PDB entry 7YZQ | X-ray diffraction, 1.96 A resolution | chains E and F of the 4 polymer chains in the assembly

[Chain E (and F)]
Name: Putative CoA-substrate-specific enzyme activase
From: Carboxydothermus hydrogenoformans Z-2901
Notes: chain F of this document is another copy of the same molecule, construct and numbering; everything in this record applies to it too
UniProt: Q3AET8 (Q3AET8_CARHZ); numbering as in UniProt (aligned over 1-243)
Chain sequence (243 residues; each row starts with the number of its first residue):
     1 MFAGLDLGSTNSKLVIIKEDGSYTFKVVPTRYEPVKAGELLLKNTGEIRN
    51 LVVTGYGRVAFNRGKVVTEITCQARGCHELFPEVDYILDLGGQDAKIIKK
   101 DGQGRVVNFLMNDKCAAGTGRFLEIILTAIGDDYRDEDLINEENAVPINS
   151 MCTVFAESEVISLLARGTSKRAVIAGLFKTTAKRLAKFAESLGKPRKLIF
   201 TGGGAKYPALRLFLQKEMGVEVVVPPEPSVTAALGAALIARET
Ion coordination: 4Fe-4S cluster Fe: C115, C152 (shared with C115(F), C152(F) of chain F)
Small-molecule neighbours:
  - ADP (adenosine-5'-diphosphate): G8, S9, T10, N11, K13, L90, G91, G92, Q93, G120, R121, L123, E124, G202, G203, G204, K206, Y207
  - tetrafluoroaluminate (ALF): G8, S9, Y56, E69, G91, G92, Q93, D94, K96
  - 4Fe-4S cluster (SF4): C115, M151, C152, V154, F155

[How chain E and chain F interact]
Contacting residue pairs - 39 pairs, chain E then chain F:
  S9(E) - I161(F)
  Y32(E) - A129(F)  hydrophobic
  Y32(E) - L164(F)  hydrophobic
  E33(E) - K170(F)  salt bridge
  P34(E) - A165(F)
  Y56(E) - I161(F)  hydrophobic
  Y56(E) - A165(F)
  V59(E) - A165(F)
  V59(E) - R166(F)
  A60(E) - A165(F)
  Q93(E) - S158(F)  hydrogen bond
  Q93(E) - I161(F)
  K114(E) - V154(F)
  K114(E) - F155(F)
  A117(E) - V154(F)
  A117(E) - S158(F)
  R121(E) - I125(F)
  R121(E) - E157(F)
  I125(E) - R121(F)
  I126(E) - Y32(F)
  A129(E) - Y32(F)  hydrophobic
  I130(E) - Y32(F)  hydrophobic
  T153(E) - V154(F)
  V154(E) - K114(F)
  V154(E) - A117(F)
  V154(E) - T153(F)
  V154(E) - V154(F)  hydrophobic
  F155(E) - K114(F)
  E157(E) - Y32(F)  hydrogen bond
  E157(E) - Q93(F)
  S158(E) - Q93(F)  hydrogen bond
  S158(E) - A117(F)
  I161(E) - Y32(F)  hydrophobic
  I161(E) - Q93(F)
  L164(E) - Y32(F)
  A165(E) - P34(F)  hydrophobic
  A165(E) - Y56(F)
  A165(E) - A60(F)
  K170(E) - E33(F)  salt bridge
Interface residues without a listed pair, chain E (31 interface residues in all): G57, C115, G118, C152, V160, S162, R166
Interface residues without a listed pair, chain F (26 interface residues in all): S9, G57, C115, I126, V160

[In short]
The interface between chain E and chain F involves 31 residues on one side and 26 on the other, with 3
hydrogen bonds and 2 salt bridges. Polar pairs include E33(E)-K170(F), Q93(E)-S158(F) and E157(E)-Y32(F).
Ligands of chain E: ADP, tetrafluoroaluminate and 4Fe-4S cluster.
Both chains are Putative CoA-substrate-specific enzyme activase (Carboxydothermus hydrogenoformans Z-2901).
Entry 7YZQ (MgADP-AlF4-bound DCCP:DCCP-R complex) was determined by X-ray diffraction together with 7YZM from
the same study.
